Entry 6U2L (electron microscopy, 2.83 A resolution); this record covers chains B and CC of the 32 polymer chains in the assembly.

Chain B (and CC):
Molecule: Macrophage-expressed gene 1 protein
From: Homo sapiens
Notes: chain CC of this document is another copy of the same molecule, construct and numbering; everything in this record applies to it too
UniProtKB: Q2M385 (MPEG1_HUMAN); residues 1-636 here correspond to UniProt positions 18-653 (UniProt number = residue number + 17)
Amino-acid sequence (642 residues; numbered 1 to 642; the number before each row is that of its first residue):
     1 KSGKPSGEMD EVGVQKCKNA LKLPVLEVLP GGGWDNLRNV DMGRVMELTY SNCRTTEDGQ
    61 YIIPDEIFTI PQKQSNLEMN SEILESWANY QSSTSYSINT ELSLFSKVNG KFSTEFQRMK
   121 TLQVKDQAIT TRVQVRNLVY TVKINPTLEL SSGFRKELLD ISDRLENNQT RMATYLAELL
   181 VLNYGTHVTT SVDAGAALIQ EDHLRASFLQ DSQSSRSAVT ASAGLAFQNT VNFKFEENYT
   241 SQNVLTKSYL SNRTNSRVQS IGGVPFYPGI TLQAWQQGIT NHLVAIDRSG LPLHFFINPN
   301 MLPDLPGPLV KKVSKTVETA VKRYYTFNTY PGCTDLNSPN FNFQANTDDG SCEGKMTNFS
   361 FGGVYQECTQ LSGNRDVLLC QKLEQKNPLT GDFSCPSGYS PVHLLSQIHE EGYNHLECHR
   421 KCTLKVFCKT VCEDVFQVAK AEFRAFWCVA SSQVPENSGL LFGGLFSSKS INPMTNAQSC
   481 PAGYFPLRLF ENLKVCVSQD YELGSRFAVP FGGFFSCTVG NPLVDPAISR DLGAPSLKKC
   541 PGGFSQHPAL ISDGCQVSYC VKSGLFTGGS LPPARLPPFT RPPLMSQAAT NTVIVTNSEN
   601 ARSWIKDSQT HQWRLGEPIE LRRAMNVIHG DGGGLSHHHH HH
Unresolved in the structure: 1-9, 527-534, 631-642
Sequence notes: engineered mutation Lys-425 (Leu442 in Q2M385); expression tag (637-642)
Disulfide bonds: Cys-368/Cys-380, Cys-395/Cys-448, Cys-517/Cys-555
Glycans and other covalent adducts: N-acetylglucosamine (NAG) linked to Asn-168, Asn-252

Chain B / chain CC interface:
Pairs across the interface (11; chain B residue first):
  Val-593(B) / Glu-599(CC)
  Val-595(B) / Thr-596(CC)
  Val-595(B) / Asn-597(CC)
  Thr-596(B) / Val-595(CC)
  Thr-596(B) / Ile-619(CC)
  Asn-597(B) / Val-595(CC)
  Glu-599(B) / Val-593(CC)
  Pro-618(B) / Pro-618(CC)  hydrophobic
  Pro-618(B) / Ile-619(CC)  hydrophobic
  Ile-619(B) / Thr-596(CC)
  Ile-619(B) / Pro-618(CC)  hydrophobic

Overview:
Chain B and chain CC each contribute 7 residues to their interface. N-acetylglucosamine is covalently linked
to Asn-168(B) and Asn-252(B).
Chain B and chain CC are both Macrophage-expressed gene 1 protein (Homo sapiens); the structure, EM structure
of MPEG-1 (L425K, beta conformation) soluble pre-pore complex, was determined by electron microscopy together
with 6U23, 6U2J, 6U2K and 6U2W from the same study.
